PDB entry 2FEC | X-ray diffraction, 3.97 A resolution | chains A and J of the 6 polymer chains in the assembly

[Chain A]
Protein: H(+)/Cl(-) exchange transporter clcA
From: Escherichia coli
UniProt: P37019 (CLCA_ECOLI); residue numbers follow UniProt; this construct covers 1-465
Sequence (465 residues; each row starts with the number of its first residue):
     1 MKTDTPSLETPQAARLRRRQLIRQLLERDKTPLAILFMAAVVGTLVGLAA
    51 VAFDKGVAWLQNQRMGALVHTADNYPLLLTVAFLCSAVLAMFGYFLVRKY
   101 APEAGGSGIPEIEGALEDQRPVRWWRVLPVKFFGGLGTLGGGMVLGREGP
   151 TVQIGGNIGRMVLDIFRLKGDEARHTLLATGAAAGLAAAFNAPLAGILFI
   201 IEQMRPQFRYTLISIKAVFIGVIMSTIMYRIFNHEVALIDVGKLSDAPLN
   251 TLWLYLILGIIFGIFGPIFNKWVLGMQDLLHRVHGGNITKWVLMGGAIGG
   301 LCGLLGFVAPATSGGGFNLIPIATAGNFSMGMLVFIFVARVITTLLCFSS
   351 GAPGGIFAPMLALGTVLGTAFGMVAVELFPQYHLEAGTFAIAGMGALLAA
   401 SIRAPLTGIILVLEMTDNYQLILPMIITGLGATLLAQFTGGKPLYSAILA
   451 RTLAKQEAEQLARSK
Unresolved in the structure: 1-16, 461-465
Construct notes: engineered mutation Q203 (Glu in P37019)
Swiss-Prot annotation at these positions:
  - motif: G106 to P110 (Selectivity filter part_1), G146 to P150 (Selectivity filter part_2), G355 to P359 (Selectivity filter part_3)
  - binding site (chloride): S107, I356, F357, Y445
  - site: E148 (Mediates proton transfer from the outer aqueous phase to the interior of the protein)
What the authors report for this chain:
  - mutagenesis - E113Q: abolished expression
  - mutagenesis - E148A/E203Q: abolished catalytic activity on H+ transport
  - mutagenesis - E202Q, D278N: decreased catalytic activity on Cl--H+ coupling
  - mutagenesis - R28L: unchanged catalytic activity

[Chain J]
Protein: Fab fragment, heavy chain
From: Homo sapiens
Notes: fragment: Heavy Chain; antibody fragment or engineered binder
Sequence (222 residues; numbered 1 to 222; the number before each row is that of its first residue):
     1 EVRLLESGGGLVQPGGSLKLSCAASGFDYSRYWMSWVRQAPGKGLKWIGE
    51 INPVSSTINYTPSLKDKFIISRDNAKDTLYLQISKVRSEDTALYYCARLY
   101 YGYGYWYFDVWGAGTTVTVSSAKTTPPSVYPLAPGSAAAAASMVTLGCLV
   151 KGYFPEPVTVTWNSGSLAAGVHTFPAVLQAALYTLSSSVTVPSSSWPSET
   201 VTCNVAHPASSTKVDKKIVPRA
Unresolved in the structure: 1
Disulfide bonds: C22-C96, C148-C203

[How chain A and chain J interact]
Residue-residue contacts (15; chain A residue first):
  K243(A) with R31(J), hydrogen bond (backbone-side chain)
  D246(A) with Y101(J)
  P248(A) with Y101(J), hydrophobic; Y103(J); G104(J)
  L249(A) with Y103(J), hydrogen bond (backbone-backbone)
  N250(A) with Y103(J), hydrogen bond (backbone-backbone); G104(J), hydrogen bond (side chain-backbone); Y105(J)
  Q381(A) with G104(J); W106(J)
  Y382(A) with W106(J)
  H383(A) with W33(J); E50(J), salt bridge; W106(J), hydrogen bond
Other interface residues (no listed pair), chain A (9 interface residues in all): P380
Other interface residues (no listed pair), chain J (9 interface residues in all): L99

[Overview]
The chain A/chain J interface involves 9 residues from each chain, with 5 hydrogen bonds and 1 salt bridge.
Polar pairs include H383(A)-E50(J), K243(A)-R31(J) and N250(A)-G104(J). From the paper: E202Q and D278N of
chain A reduce catalytic activity on Cl--H+ coupling; E113Q of chain A abolishes expression; 5 substitutions
were tested in all.
Here chain A is H(+)/Cl(-) exchange transporter clcA (Escherichia coli) and chain J is Fab fragment, heavy
chain (Homo sapiens). Entry 2FEC (Structure of the E203Q mutant of the Cl-/H+ exchanger CLC-ec1 from E.Coli)
was determined by X-ray diffraction, deposited together with 2FED and 2FEE.
